PDB entry 7D85 | X-ray diffraction, 2.50 A resolution | chains A and B of the 3 polymer chains in the assembly

# Chain A
Molecule: Receptor tyrosine-protein kinase erbB-3
Source organism: Homo sapiens
Notes: EC 2.7.10.1; fragment: extracellular domain 3
UniProtKB: P21860 (ERBB3_HUMAN); residues 309-500 here correspond to UniProt positions 328-519 (UniProt number = residue number + 19)
Amino-acid sequence (194 residues; row label = number of the first residue in the row):
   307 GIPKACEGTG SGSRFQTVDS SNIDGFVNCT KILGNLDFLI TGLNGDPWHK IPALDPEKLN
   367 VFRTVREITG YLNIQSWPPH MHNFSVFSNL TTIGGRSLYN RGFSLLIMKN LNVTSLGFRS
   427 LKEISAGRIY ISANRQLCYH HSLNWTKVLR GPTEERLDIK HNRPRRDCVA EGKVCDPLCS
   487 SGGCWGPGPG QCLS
Not modelled in the structure: 307
Differences from the reference sequence: expression tag (307-308)
Disulfide bonds: Cys312-Cys335, Cys444-Cys474, Cys481-Cys490, Cys485-Cys498
Covalent attachments: N-acetylglucosamine (NAG) linked to Asn389, Asn395, Asn418
Curated features (UniProtKB/Swiss-Prot):
  - glycosylation (N-linked (GlcNAc...) asparagine): Asn334, Asn389, Asn395, Asn418, Asn450

# Chain B
Molecule: Anti-ErbB3 Fab heavy chain
Source organism: Homo sapiens
Notes: antibody fragment or engineered binder
Amino-acid sequence (228 residues; numbered 1 to 228; the number before each row is that of its first residue):
     1 EVQLLESGGG LVQPGGSLRL SCAASGFTFS DYDMSWVRQA PGKGLEWVST IDLDSGSIYY
    61 ADSVQGRFTI SRDNSKNTLY LQMNSLRAED TAVYYCAKDL HMGPEGPFDY WGQGTLVTVS
   121 SASTKGPSVF PLAPSSKSTS GGTAALGCLV KDYFPEPVTV SWNSGALTSG VHTFPAVLQS
   181 SGLYSLSSVV TVPSSSLGTQ TYICNVNHKP SNTKVDKKVE PKSCDKTH
Not modelled in the structure: 137-140, 223-228
Disulfide bonds: Cys22-Cys96, Cys148-Cys204

# Interface between chain A and chain B
Pairs across the interface - 23 pairs, chain A then chain B:
  Gln322(A) with Pro104(B)
  Leu345(A) with Pro104(B), hydrophobic
  Gln381(A) with Met102(B), hydrogen bond (side chain-backbone)
  Tyr405(A) with Met102(B), hydrogen bond (side chain-backbone); Gly103(B), hydrogen bond (side chain-backbone); Pro104(B)
  Asn406(A) with Met102(B), hydrogen bond
  Arg407(A) with Asp33(B), salt bridge; Ser35(B); Thr50(B); Asp99(B), salt bridge; Pro107(B); Phe108(B)
  Phe409(A) with Met102(B), hydrophobic
  Met414(A) with His101(B); Met102(B), hydrophobic
  Arg434(A) with Tyr59(B), hydrogen bond
  Tyr436(A) with His101(B), hydrogen bond; Met102(B), hydrophobic
  Asp464(A) with Ser57(B)
  Lys466(A) with Gly56(B); Ser57(B), hydrogen bond
  His467(A) with Asp54(B), salt bridge
Also at the interface, not in a pair above, chain A (14 interface residues in all): Leu412
Also at the interface, not in a pair above, chain B (15 interface residues in all): Asp52

# Summary
The interface between chain A and chain B involves 14 residues on one side and 15 on the other, with 7
hydrogen bonds and 3 salt bridges. Polar pairs include Arg407(A)-Asp33(B), Arg407(A)-Asp99(B) and
His467(A)-Asp54(B). N-acetylglucosamine is covalently linked to Asn389(A), Asn395(A) and Asn418(A).
Chain A is Receptor tyrosine-protein kinase erbB-3 and chain B is Anti-ErbB3 Fab heavy chain, both from Homo
sapiens; the structure, Crystal structure of anti-ErbB3 Fab ISU104 in complex with human ErbB3 extracellular
domain 3, was determined by X-ray diffraction.
